Entry 3GTO (X-ray diffraction, 4.00 A resolution); this record covers chains A and E of the 13 polymer chains in the assembly.

Chain A:
Molecule: DNA-directed RNA polymerase II subunit RPB1
From: Saccharomyces cerevisiae
Notes: EC 2.7.7.6; fragment: DNA-directed RNA polymerase II largest subunit
UniProt: P04050 (RPB1_YEAST); residue numbers follow UniProt; this construct covers 1-1733
Sequence (1733 residues; each row starts with the number of its first residue):
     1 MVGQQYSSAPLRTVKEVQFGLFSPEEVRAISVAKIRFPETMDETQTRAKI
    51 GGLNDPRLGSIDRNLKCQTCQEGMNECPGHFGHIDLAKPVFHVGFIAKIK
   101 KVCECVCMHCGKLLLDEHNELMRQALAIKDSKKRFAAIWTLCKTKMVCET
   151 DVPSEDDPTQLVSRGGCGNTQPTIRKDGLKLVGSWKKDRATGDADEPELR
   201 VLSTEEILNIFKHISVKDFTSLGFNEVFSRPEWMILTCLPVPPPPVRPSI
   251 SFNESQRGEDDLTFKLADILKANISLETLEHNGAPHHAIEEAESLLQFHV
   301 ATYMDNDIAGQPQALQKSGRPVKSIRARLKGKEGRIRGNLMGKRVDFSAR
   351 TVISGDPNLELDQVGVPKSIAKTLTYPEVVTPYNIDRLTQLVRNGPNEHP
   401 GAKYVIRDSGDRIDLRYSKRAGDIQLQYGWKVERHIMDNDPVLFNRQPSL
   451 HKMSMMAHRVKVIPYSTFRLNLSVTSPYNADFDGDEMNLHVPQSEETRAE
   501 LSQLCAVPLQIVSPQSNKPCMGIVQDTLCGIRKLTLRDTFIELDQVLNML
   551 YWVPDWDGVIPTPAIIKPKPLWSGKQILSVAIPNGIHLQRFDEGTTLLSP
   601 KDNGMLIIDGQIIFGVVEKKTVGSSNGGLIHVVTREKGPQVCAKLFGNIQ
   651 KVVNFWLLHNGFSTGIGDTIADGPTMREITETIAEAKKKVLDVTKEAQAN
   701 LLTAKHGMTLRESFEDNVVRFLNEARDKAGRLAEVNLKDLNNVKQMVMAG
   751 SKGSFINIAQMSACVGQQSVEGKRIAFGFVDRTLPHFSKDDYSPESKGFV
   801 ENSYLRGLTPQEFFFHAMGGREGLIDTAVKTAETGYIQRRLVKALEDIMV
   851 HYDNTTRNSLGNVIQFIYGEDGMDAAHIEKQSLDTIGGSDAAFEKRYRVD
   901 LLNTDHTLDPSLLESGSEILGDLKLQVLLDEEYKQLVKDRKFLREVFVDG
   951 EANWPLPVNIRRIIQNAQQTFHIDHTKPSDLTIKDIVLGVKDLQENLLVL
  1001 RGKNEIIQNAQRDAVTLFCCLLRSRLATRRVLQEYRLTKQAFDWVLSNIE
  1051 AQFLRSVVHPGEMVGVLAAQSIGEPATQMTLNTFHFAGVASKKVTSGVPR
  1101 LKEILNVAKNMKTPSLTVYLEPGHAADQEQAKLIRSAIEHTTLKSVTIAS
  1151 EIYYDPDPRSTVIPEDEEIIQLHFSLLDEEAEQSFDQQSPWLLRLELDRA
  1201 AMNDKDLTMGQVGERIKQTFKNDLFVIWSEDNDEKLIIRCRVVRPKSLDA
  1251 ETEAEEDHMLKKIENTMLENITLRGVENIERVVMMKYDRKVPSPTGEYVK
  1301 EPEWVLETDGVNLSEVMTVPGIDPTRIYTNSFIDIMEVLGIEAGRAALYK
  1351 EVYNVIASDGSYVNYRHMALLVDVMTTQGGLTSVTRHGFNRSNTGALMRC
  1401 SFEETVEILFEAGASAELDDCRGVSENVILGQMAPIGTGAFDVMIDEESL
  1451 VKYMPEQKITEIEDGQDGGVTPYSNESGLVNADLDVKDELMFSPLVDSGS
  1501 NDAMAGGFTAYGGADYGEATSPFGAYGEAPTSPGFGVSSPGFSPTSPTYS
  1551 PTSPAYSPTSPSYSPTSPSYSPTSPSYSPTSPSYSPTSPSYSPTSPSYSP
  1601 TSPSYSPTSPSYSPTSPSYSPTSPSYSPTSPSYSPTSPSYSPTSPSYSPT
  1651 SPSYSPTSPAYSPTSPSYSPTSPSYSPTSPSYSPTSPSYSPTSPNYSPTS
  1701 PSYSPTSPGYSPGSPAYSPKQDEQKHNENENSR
Disordered / not traced: 1-2, 155-160, 187-198, 1082-1091, 1177-1186, 1244-1253, 1446-1733
Ion coordination: Zn2+: Cys67, Cys70, Cys77; Mg2+: Asp483, Asp485 (shared with 1 residue of chain R)

Chain E:
Molecule: DNA-directed RNA polymerases I, II, and III subunit RPABC1
From: Saccharomyces cerevisiae
Notes: fragment: DNA-directed RNA polymerases I, II, and III 27 kDa polypeptide
UniProt: P20434 (RPAB1_YEAST); numbering as in UniProt (aligned over 1-215)
Sequence (215 residues; numbered 1 to 215; the number before each row is that of its first residue):
     1 MDQENERNISRLWRAFRTVKEMVKDRGYFITQEEVELPLEDFKAKYCDSM
    51 GRPQRKMMSFQANPTEESISKFPDMGSLWVEFCDEPSVGVKTMKTFVIHI
   101 QEKNFQTGIFVYQNNITPSAMKLVPSIPPATIETFNEAALVVNITHHELV
   151 PKHIRLSSDEKRELLKRYRLKESQLPRIQRADPVALYLGLKRGEVVKIIR
   201 KSETSGRYASYRICM
Disordered / not traced: 1

Chain A / chain E interface:
Contacting residue pairs - 83 pairs, chain A then chain E:
  Arg857(A) with Tyr168(E); Leu170(E); Gln174(E)
  Leu860(A) with Gln174(E), hydrogen bond (backbone-side chain)
  Gly861(A) with Gln174(E), hydrogen bond (backbone-side chain)
  Asn862(A) with Ser173(E); Gln174(E)
  Val863(A) with Gln174(E), hydrogen bond (backbone-backbone)
  Gln865(A) with Tyr208(E)
  Phe866(A) with Tyr168(E), hydrophobic; Tyr208(E), hydrogen bond (backbone-side chain); Ala209(E); Ser210(E); Tyr211(E)
  Gly869(A) with Thr204(E)
  Glu870(A) with Arg200(E), salt bridge; Ser202(E), hydrogen bond; Thr204(E); Ser205(E), hydrogen bond (backbone-side chain); Tyr208(E)
  Asp871(A) with Thr204(E); Ser205(E)
  Phe942(A) with Gly206(E); Arg207(E)
  Glu945(A) with Lys201(E), salt bridge
  Val946(A) with Lys201(E)
  Phe947(A) with Glu203(E)
  Trp954(A) with Glu203(E)
  Asn1004(A) with Arg167(E)
  Ile1006(A) with Glu163(E)
  Ile1007(A) with Arg167(E)
  Asp1013(A) with Ser205(E); Arg207(E), salt bridge
  Ala1014(A) with Ser205(E)
  Leu1017(A) with Glu203(E); Thr204(E); Ser205(E); Gly206(E)
  Glu1315(A) with Arg11(E), salt bridge
  Met1317(A) with Val142(E)
  Thr1318(A) with Arg11(E), hydrogen bond; Arg14(E), hydrogen bond (backbone-side chain); Ala138(E); Val141(E)
  Pro1320(A) with Arg7(E)
  Pro1324(A) with Val142(E), hydrophobic; His147(E)
  Thr1325(A) with His146(E), hydrogen bond (side chain-backbone); His147(E), hydrogen bond (side chain-backbone); Glu148(E), hydrogen bond (backbone-backbone)
  Arg1326(A) with His147(E); Glu148(E), salt bridge
  Ile1327(A) with His147(E), hydrogen bond (backbone-side chain)
  Glu1337(A) with Pro183(E)
  Val1338(A) with Ile144(E); Pro183(E)
  Leu1339(A) with Ile144(E); His147(E); Val150(E), hydrophobic; Val184(E)
  Gly1340(A) with Asp182(E); Pro183(E)
  Ile1341(A) with Ile178(E), hydrophobic; Asp182(E), hydrogen bond (backbone-side chain)
  Glu1342(A) with Pro151(E); His153(E); Ile198(E); Arg200(E), salt bridge; Arg212(E), salt bridge
  Ala1343(A) with Leu149(E)
  Arg1345(A) with Arg200(E)
  Ala1347(A) with Leu149(E), hydrophobic
  Tyr1349(A) with Glu203(E)
  Tyr1365(A) with Ser202(E); Glu203(E); Thr204(E)
  Asp1373(A) with Arg200(E), salt bridge
  Thr1376(A) with Arg212(E), hydrogen bond (backbone-side chain)
  Thr1377(A) with Pro176(E); Arg177(E), hydrogen bond (backbone-backbone); Arg212(E)
  Gly1379(A) with Arg177(E); Gln179(E)
Also at the interface, not in a pair above, chain A (57 interface residues in all): Leu121, Ile864, Ile867, Leu956, Ala1010, Thr1016, Val1319, Tyr1328, Ile1335, Met1336, Ala1346, Arg1366, Gln1378
Also at the interface, not in a pair above, chain E (43 interface residues in all): Lys122, Leu175

Overview:
The interface between chain A and chain E involves 57 residues on one side and 43 on the other; the contacts
include 15 hydrogen bonds and 8 salt bridges. Among the polar pairs are Glu870(A)-Arg200(E),
Glu945(A)-Lys201(E) and Asp1013(A)-Arg207(E). Cys67(A), Cys70(A) and Cys77(A) coordinate Zn2+.
Chain A is DNA-directed RNA polymerase II subunit RPB1 and chain E is DNA-directed RNA polymerases I, II, and
III subunit RPABC1, both from Saccharomyces cerevisiae; the structure, Backtracked RNA polymerase II complex
with 15mer RNA, was determined by X-ray diffraction, deposited together with 3GTG, 3GTJ, 3GTK, 3GTL, 3GTM,
3GTP and 3GTQ.
